PDB entry 7XE2 | X-ray diffraction, 2.05 A resolution | chain A

Chain A:
Name: Lysine-specific histone demethylase 1B
Source organism: Homo sapiens
Notes: EC 1.14.99.66
Reference sequence: Q8NB78 (KDM1B_HUMAN); residues 30-822 here = UniProt positions 30-822
Sequence (793 residues; each row starts with the number of its first residue):
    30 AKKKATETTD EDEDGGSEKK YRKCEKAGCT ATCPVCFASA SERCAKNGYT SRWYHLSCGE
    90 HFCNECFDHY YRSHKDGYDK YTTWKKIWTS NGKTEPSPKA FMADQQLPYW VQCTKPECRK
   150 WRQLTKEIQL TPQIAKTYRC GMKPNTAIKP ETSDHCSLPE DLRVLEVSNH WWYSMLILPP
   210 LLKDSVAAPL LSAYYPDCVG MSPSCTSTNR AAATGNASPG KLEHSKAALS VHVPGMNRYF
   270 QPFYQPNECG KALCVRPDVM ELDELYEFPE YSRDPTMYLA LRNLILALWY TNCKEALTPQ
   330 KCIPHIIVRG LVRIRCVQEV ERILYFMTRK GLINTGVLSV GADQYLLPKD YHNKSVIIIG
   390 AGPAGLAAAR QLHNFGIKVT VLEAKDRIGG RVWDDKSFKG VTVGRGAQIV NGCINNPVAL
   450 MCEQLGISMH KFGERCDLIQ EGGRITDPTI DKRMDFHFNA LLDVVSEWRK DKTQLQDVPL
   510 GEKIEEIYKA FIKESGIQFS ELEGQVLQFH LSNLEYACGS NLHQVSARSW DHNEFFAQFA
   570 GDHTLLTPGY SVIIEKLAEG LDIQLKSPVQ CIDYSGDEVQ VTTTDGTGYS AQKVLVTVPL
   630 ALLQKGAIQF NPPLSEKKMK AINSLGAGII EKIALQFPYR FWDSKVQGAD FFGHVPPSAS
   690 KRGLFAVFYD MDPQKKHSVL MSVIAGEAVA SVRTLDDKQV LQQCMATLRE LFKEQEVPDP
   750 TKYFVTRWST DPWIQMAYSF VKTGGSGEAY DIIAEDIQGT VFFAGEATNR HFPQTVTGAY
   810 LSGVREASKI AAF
Unresolved in the structure: 30-46, 176-179, 240-260
Metal / ion sites: Zn2+ site 1: Cys-53, Cys-58, His-84, His-90; Zn2+ site 2: Cys-65, Cys-73, Cys-92, Cys-95; Zn2+ site 3: Cys-142, Cys-147, Cys-169, Cys-185
Ligand contacts:
  - 3-(4-bromophenyl)propanal / FAD: Ile-388, Gly-389, Ala-390, Gly-391, Pro-392, Ala-393, Gly-394, Leu-411, Glu-412, Ala-413, Lys-414, Gly-418, Gly-419, Arg-420, Val-421, Arg-434, Gly-435, Ala-436, Gln-437, Ile-438, Asn-440, Tyr-545, Tyr-579, Ser-596, Pro-597, Val-598, Thr-626, Val-627, Pro-628, Leu-631, Ile-637, Ile-659, Lys-661, Tyr-698, Trp-757, Trp-762, Ile-763, Met-765, Ala-766, Tyr-767, Gly-794, Glu-795, Gln-803, Thr-804, Val-805, Thr-806, Ala-808
  - citrate anion (FLC): Tyr-273, Cys-278, Gly-279, Phe-565, Ala-566, His-800
Curated features (UniProtKB/Swiss-Prot):
  - zinc finger: Asp-133 to Val-193 (CW-type)
  - region: Tyr-273 to Asp-292 (GLYR1-binding), Ile-438 to Leu-467 (Histone H3-binding), Phe-487 to Arg-498 (Histone H3-binding), Phe-538 to His-572 (Histone H3-binding), Phe-564 to Ala-566 (GLYR1-binding), Asn-798 to Arg-814 (GLYR1-binding)
  - binding site (Zn(2+)): Cys-53, Cys-58, Cys-65, Cys-73, His-84, His-90, Cys-92, Cys-95, Cys-142, Cys-147, Cys-169, Cys-185
  - binding site (FAD): Lys-383 to Val-439, Val-598, Glu-795, Gln-803 to Val-805
  - modified residue: Ser-247 (Phosphoserine)

In short:
Ligands of chain A: 3-(4-bromophenyl)propanal / FAD and citrate anion. Cys-53, Cys-58, His-84 and His-90
coordinate Zn2+ site 1. The Zn2+ site 2 is built by Cys-65, Cys-73, Cys-92 and Cys-95. UniProt lists 12
Zn2+-binding residues and 7 FAD-binding residues.
Chain A is Lysine-specific histone demethylase 1B (Homo sapiens); the structure, Crystal structure of LSD2 in
complex with trans-4-Br-PCPA, was determined by X-ray diffraction together with 7W3L, 7XE1 and 7XE3 from the
same study.
